8YZ8 - chains A and B; structure by X-ray diffraction, 2.86 A resolution.

Chain A (and B):
Protein: PtmB
Organism: Kitasatospora mediocidica KCTC 9733
Notes: chain B of this document is another copy of the same molecule, construct and numbering; everything in this record applies to it too
Amino-acid sequence (412 residues; row label = number of the first residue in the row):
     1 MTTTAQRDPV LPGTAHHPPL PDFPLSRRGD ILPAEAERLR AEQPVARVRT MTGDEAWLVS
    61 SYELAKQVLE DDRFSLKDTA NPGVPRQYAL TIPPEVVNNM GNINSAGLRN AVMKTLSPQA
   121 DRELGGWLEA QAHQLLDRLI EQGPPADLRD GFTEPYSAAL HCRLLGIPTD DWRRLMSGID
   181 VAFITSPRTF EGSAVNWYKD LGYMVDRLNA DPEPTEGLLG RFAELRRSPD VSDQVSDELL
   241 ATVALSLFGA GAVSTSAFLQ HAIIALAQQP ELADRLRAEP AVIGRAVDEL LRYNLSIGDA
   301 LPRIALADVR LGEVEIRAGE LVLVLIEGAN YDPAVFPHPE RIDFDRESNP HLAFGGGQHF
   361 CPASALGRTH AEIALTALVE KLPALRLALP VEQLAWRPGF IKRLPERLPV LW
Unresolved in the structure: 1-19, 92-105, 231-234 (chain B: 1-17, 93-104, 231-234)
Small-molecule neighbours:
  - adenine (ADE): Tyr-88, Ala-250, Ser-254, Ile-297, Asp-299, Leu-301, Ile-401, Lys-402
  - heme (HEM): Leu-69, Leu-76, Leu-116, His-161, Leu-247, Ala-250, Gly-251, Ser-254, Thr-255, Phe-258, Leu-291, Ile-297, Leu-301, Arg-303, Ala-353, Phe-354, Gly-355, Gly-356, His-359, Phe-360, Cys-361, Pro-362, Ala-363, Gly-367

Interface between chain A and chain B:
Contacting residue pairs - 44 pairs, chain A then chain B:
  Gln-142(A) with Lys-199(B)
  Gly-143(A) with Lys-199(B), hydrogen bond (backbone-side chain)
  Pro-144(A) with Val-195(B); Lys-199(B)
  Pro-145(A) with Asn-196(B); Lys-199(B), hydrogen bond (backbone-side chain)
  Arg-173(A) with Arg-173(B)
  Arg-174(A) with Gln-142(B), hydrogen bond (side chain-backbone)
  Ile-184(A) with Leu-389(B), hydrophobic
  Ser-186(A) with Gln-393(B), hydrogen bond
  Phe-190(A) with Ala-388(B); Leu-389(B), hydrophobic; Pro-390(B)
  Glu-191(A) with Arg-386(B), salt bridge; Ala-388(B); Leu-411(B)
  Gly-192(A) with Ala-388(B)
  Val-195(A) with Pro-144(B); Pro-145(B); Leu-411(B), hydrophobic
  Asn-196(A) with Pro-145(B)
  Lys-199(A) with Gln-142(B); Gly-143(B), hydrogen bond (side chain-backbone); Pro-144(B); Pro-145(B), hydrogen bond (side chain-backbone)
  Arg-386(A) with Glu-191(B), salt bridge
  Ala-388(A) with Phe-190(B); Glu-191(B)
  Leu-389(A) with Ile-184(B), hydrophobic; Phe-190(B), hydrophobic
  Gln-393(A) with Thr-185(B); Ser-186(B), hydrogen bond; Pro-187(B)
  Ala-395(A) with Pro-398(B), hydrophobic; Glu-406(B)
  Arg-397(A) with Arg-407(B)
  Pro-398(A) with Ala-395(B), hydrophobic
  Glu-406(A) with Glu-406(B); Arg-407(B), salt bridge
  Arg-407(A) with Arg-397(B); Glu-406(B), salt bridge
  Leu-411(A) with Glu-191(B); Gly-192(B); Val-195(B), hydrophobic
Also at the interface, not in a pair above, chain A (28 interface residues in all): Asp-180, Thr-185, Pro-187, Pro-390
Also at the interface, not in a pair above, chain B (29 interface residues in all): Arg-174, Asp-180, Val-181

Overview:
28 residues of chain A and 29 residues of chain B are in contact; the contacts include 7 hydrogen bonds and 4
salt bridges. Among the polar pairs are Glu-191(A)/Arg-386(B), Glu-406(A)/Arg-407(B) and
Gly-143(A)/Lys-199(B). Bound to chain A: heme and adenine.
Both chains are PtmB (Kitasatospora mediocidica KCTC 9733). Entry 8YZ8 (Crystal structure of PtmB in complex
with Adenine) was determined by X-ray diffraction (same publication as 8YXT, 8YY7, 8YYP and 8YZA).
